PDB entry 6THE | X-ray diffraction, 2.87 A resolution | chain A

[Chain A]
Molecule: Copper-containing nitrite reductase
Source organism: Bradyrhizobium sp. ORS 375
Notes: EC 1.7.2.1
UniProt: H0SHH5 (H0SHH5_BRAS3); residues 2-315 here correspond to UniProt positions 385-698 (UniProt number = residue number + 383)
Chain sequence (321 residues; numbered 1 to 321; the number before each row is that of its first residue):
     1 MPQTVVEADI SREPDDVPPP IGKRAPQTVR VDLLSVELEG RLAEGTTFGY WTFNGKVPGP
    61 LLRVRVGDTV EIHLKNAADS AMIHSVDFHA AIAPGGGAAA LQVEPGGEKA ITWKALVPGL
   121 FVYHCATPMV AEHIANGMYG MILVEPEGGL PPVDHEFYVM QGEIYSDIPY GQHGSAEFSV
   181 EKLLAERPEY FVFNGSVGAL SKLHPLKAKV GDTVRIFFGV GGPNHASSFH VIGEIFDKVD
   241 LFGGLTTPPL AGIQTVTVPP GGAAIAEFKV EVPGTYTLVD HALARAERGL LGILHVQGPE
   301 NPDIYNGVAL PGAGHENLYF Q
Disordered / not traced: 1-7, 307-321
Construct notes: initiating methionine (1); expression tag (316-321)
Ion coordination: ytterbium (III) ion site 1: E13 (together with pentane-1,5-diol); erbium (III) ion site 1 near G49 (its only coordinating residue here); ytterbium (III) ion site 2 near R63 (its only coordinating residue here); Cu ion site 1: H84, C125, H133, M138; Cu ion site 2: H89, H124, H281; terbium(III) ion: D154, E177 (together with pentane-1,5-diol); erbium (III) ion site 2: D167, E177 (together with pentane-1,5-diol)
Residues lining bound ligands:
  - pentane-1,5-diol (9JE), molecule 1: D15, H204, P205
  - pentane-1,5-diol (9JE), molecule 2: P18, R30, V31, D32, P60, L61, L62
  - pentane-1,5-diol (9JE), molecule 3: T28, R30, E71
  - pentane-1,5-diol (9JE), molecule 4: R30, H73, E108
  - pentane-1,5-diol (9JE), molecule 5: L34, V36, A77, D79
  - pentane-1,5-diol (9JE), molecule 6: I83, Q102, T127, P128
Reported in the primary citation:
  - Cu ion coordination: H124, C125
  - conformationally variable residues: E177, E287

[Summary]
Chain A binds 6 copies of pentane-1,5-diol. H84, C125, H133 and M138 coordinate Cu ion site 1. H89, H124 and
H281 form the Cu ion site 2. The paper reports Cu ion coordination by H124 and C125; conformational
variability at E177 and E287.
Chain A is Copper-containing nitrite reductase (Bradyrhizobium sp. ORS 375); the structure, Crystal structure
of core domain of four-domain heme-cupredoxin-Cu nitrite reductase from Bradyrhizobium sp. ORS 375, was
determined by X-ray diffraction, deposited together with 6THF.
